3OAB - chains A and B of the 4 polymer chains in the assembly; structure by X-ray diffraction, 2.30 A resolution.

[Chain A]
Molecule: Geranyl diphosphate synthase large subunit
From: Mentha x piperita
Notes: EC 2.5.1.1
UniProt: Q9SBR3 (Q9SBR3_MENPI); residues 2-295 here correspond to UniProt positions 84-377 (UniProt number = residue number + 82)
Amino-acid sequence (295 residues; row label = number of the first residue in the row):
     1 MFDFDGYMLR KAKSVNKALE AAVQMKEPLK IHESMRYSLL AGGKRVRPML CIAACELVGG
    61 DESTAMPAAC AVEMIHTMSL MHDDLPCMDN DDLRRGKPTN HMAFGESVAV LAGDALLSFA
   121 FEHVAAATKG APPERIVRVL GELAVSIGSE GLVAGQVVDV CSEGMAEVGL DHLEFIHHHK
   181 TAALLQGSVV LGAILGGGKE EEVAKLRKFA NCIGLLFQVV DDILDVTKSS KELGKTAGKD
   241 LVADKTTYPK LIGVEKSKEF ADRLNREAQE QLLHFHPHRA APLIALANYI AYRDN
Unresolved in the structure: 229-244
Sequence notes: expression tag (1)
Bound ions: Mg2+ site 1: Asp83, Asp89 (together with dimethylallyl S-thiolodiphosphate)
Small-molecule neighbours:
  - dimethylallyl S-thiolodiphosphate (DST): Ser79, Leu80, Asp83, Asp84, Asp89, Arg94, Leu152, Gln156, Lys180
  - pyrophosphate (PPV): Gly43, Lys44, Arg47, Glu73, His76, Arg95

[Chain B]
Molecule: Geranyl diphosphate synthase small subunit
From: Mentha x piperita
Notes: EC 2.5.1.1; engineered mutation(s): DELETION
UniProt: Q9SBR4 (Q9SBR4_MENPI); residues 2-266 here correspond to UniProt positions 49-313 (UniProt number = residue number + 47)
Amino-acid sequence (264 residues; each row starts with the number of its first residue; note: 10 numbers in that range are skipped by the numbering (no residue carries them; nothing is unmodelled there)):
     1 MQPYWAAIEA DIERYLKKSI TIRPPETVFG PMHHLTFAAP ATAASTLCLA ACELVGGDRS
    61 QAMAAAAAIH LVHAAAYVHE HLP
    94 PAIQHKYGPN VELLTGDGIV PFGFELLAGS VDPARTDDPD RILRVIIEIS RAGGPEGMIS
   154 GLHREEEIVD GNTSLDFIEY VCKKKYGEMH ACGAACGAIL GGAAEEEIQK LRNFGLYQGT
   214 LRGMMEMKNS HQLIDENIIG KLKELALEEL GGFHGKNAEL MSSLVAEPSL YAAHHHHHHH
   274 H
Unresolved in the structure: 260-274
Sequence notes: expression tag (1, 267-274)

[Interface between chain A and chain B]
Contacting residue pairs (65):
  Lys26(A) with Glu149(B)
  Glu27(A) with Arg157(B), salt bridge
  Pro28(A) with Pro148(B); His156(B); Arg157(B)
  Ile31(A) with His156(B)
  His32(A) with Pro148(B)
  Met78(A) with Asp110(B)
  His82(A) with Leu106(B); Asp110(B), salt bridge
  Leu85(A) with Leu106(B), hydrophobic
  Cys87(A) with Pro102(B), hydrophobic; Asn103(B)
  Met88(A) with Asn103(B); Leu107(B), hydrophobic
  Ser107(A) with Glu159(B), hydrogen bond
  Val108(A) with His156(B)
  Val110(A) with His79(B); Leu106(B), hydrophobic
  Leu111(A) with His156(B)
  Asp114(A) with His79(B), salt bridge; Asp110(B); Ile152(B)
  Ala115(A) with Pro148(B), hydrophobic; Ile152(B), hydrophobic
  Leu117(A) with Asp110(B)
  Ser118(A) with Ser143(B); Gly146(B); Gly147(B)
  Phe121(A) with Phe117(B), hydrophobic
  Glu122(A) with Ser143(B); Arg144(B), salt bridge
  Ala125(A) with Leu136(B), hydrophobic; Ile140(B), hydrophobic
  Ala126(A) with Ile140(B), hydrophobic; Arg144(B)
  Pro133(A) with Pro132(B), hydrophobic; Asp133(B)
  Glu134(A) with Pro132(B)
  Ile136(A) with Leu136(B), hydrophobic
  Val137(A) with Ala121(B); Val124(B), hydrophobic; Pro132(B); Leu136(B), hydrophobic
  Leu140(A) with Leu136(B), hydrophobic; Ile139(B), hydrophobic
  Gly141(A) with Ala121(B)
  Ala144(A) with Pro114(B); Glu118(B)
  Val145(A) with Glu118(B)
  Ile147(A) with Pro114(B), hydrophobic
  Ser149(A) with Val28(B); Phe29(B); Met32(B), hydrogen bond
  Glu150(A) with Arg23(B), salt bridge
  Val153(A) with Leu107(B); Asp110(B); Gly111(B)
  Ala154(A) with Val28(B), hydrophobic
  Gln156(A) with Leu107(B)
  Val157(A) with Thr27(B); Val28(B), hydrophobic; Leu107(B), hydrophobic
  Val160(A) with Asn103(B)
  Cys161(A) with Val104(B), hydrophobic
Interface residues without a listed pair, chain A (44 interface residues in all): Lys30, Met35, Gly148, Val158, Phe175
Interface residues without a listed pair, chain B (38 interface residues in all): Pro25, Val113, Ile135, Ser153, Leu155

[Overview]
44 residues of chain A face 38 of chain B across their interface; the contacts include 2 hydrogen bonds and 5
salt bridges. Among the polar pairs are Glu27(A)-Arg157(B), His82(A)-Asp110(B) and Asp114(A)-His79(B). Chain A
binds pyrophosphate and dimethylallyl S-thiolodiphosphate.
Chain A is Geranyl diphosphate synthase large subunit and chain B is Geranyl diphosphate synthase small
subunit, both from Mentha x piperita; the structure, Mint deletion mutant of heterotetrameric geranyl
pyrophosphate synthase in complex with ligands, was determined by X-ray diffraction (same publication as
3OAC).
